Entry 4MAY (X-ray diffraction, 2.20 A resolution); this record covers chains A and C of the 4 polymer chains in the assembly.

Chain A:
Protein: MHC class II HLA-DQ-alpha chain
Organism: Homo sapiens
Reference sequence: Q30066 (Q30066_HUMAN); residues -1 to 181 here correspond to UniProt positions 2-184 (UniProt number = residue number + 3)
Sequence (183 residues; row label = number of the first residue in the row; numbers below 1 keep their minus sign (Asp-1 is residue -1)):
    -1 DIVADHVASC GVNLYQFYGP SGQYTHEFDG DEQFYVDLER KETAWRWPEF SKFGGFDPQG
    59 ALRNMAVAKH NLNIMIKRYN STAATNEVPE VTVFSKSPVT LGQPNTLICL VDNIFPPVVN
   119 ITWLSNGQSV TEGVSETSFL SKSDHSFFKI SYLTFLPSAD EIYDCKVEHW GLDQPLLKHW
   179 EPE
Disordered / not traced: -1, 181
Disulfide bonds: Cys107-Cys163
Reported in the primary citation:
  - conformationally variable residues (order/disorder transition): Arg44 to Gly52

Chain C:
Protein: HY.1B11 TCR alpha chain
Organism: Homo sapiens
Sequence (209 residues; row label = number of the first residue in the row; numbers below 1 keep their minus sign (Met-1 is residue -1)):
    -1 MKGENVEQHP STLSVQEGDS AVIKCTYSDS ASNYFPWYKQ ELGKRPQLII DIRSNVGEKK
    59 DQRIAVTLNK TAKHFSLHIT ETQPEDSAVY FCAASSFGNE KLTFGTGTRL TIIPNIQNPD
   119 PAVYQLRDSK SSDKSVCLFT DFDSQTNVSQ SKDSDVYITD KCVLDMRSMD FKSNSAVAWS
   179 NKSDFACANA FNNSIIPEDT FFPSPESSS
Disordered / not traced: -1 to 1, 193-207
Disulfide bonds: Cys23-Cys90, Cys135-Cys185
Reported in the primary citation:
  - binding site for sulfate ion: Arg51

Interface between chain A and chain C:
Contacting residue pairs (5; chain A residue first):
  Asp55(A) - Asn97(C)
  Gln57(A) - Gly96(C)
  Gln57(A) - Asn97(C)
  Gly58(A) - Gly96(C)  hydrogen bond (backbone-backbone)
  Arg61(A) - Glu98(C)  salt bridge
Other interface residues (no listed pair), chain C (4 interface residues in all): Ser94
The authors on this interface:
  - residue pairs: Arg61(A)-Glu98(C) (salt bridge)

Overview:
Chain A and chain C each contribute 4 residues to their interface, with 1 hydrogen bond and 1 salt bridge.
Polar pairs include Arg61(A)-Glu98(C) and Gly58(A)-Gly96(C). The authors report a salt bridge between Arg61(A)
and Glu98(C). From the paper: a binding site for sulfate ion at Arg51(C); conformational variability at
Arg44(A).
Chain A is MHC class II HLA-DQ-alpha chain and chain C is HY.1B11 TCR alpha chain, both from Homo sapiens; the
structure, Crystal structure of an immune complex, was determined by X-ray diffraction together with 4GRL from
the same study.
